Entry 4ELU (X-ray diffraction, 1.80 A resolution); this record covers chains A and C of the 3 polymer chains in the assembly.

Chain A:
Protein: DNA polymerase I, thermostable
Source organism: Thermus aquaticus
Notes: EC 2.7.7.7
UniProtKB: P19821 (DPO1_THEAQ); numbering as in UniProt (aligned over 293-832)
Chain sequence (540 residues; row label = number of the first residue in the row):
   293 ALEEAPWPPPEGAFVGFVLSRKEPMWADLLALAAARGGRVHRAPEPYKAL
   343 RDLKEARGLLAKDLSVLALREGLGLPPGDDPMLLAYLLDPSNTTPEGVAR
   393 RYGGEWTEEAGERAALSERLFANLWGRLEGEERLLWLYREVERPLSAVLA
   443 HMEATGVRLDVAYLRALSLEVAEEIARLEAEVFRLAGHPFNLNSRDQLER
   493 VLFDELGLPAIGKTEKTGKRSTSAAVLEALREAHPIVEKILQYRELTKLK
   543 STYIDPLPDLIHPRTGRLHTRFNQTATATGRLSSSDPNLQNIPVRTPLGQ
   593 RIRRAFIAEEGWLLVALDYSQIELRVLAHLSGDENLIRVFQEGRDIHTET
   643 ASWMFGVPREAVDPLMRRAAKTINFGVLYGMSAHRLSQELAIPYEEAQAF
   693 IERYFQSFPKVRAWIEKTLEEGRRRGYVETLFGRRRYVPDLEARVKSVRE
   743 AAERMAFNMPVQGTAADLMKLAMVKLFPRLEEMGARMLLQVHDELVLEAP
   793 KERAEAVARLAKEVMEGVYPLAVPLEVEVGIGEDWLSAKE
Unresolved in the structure: 293
Bound ions: Mg2+ site 1: Asp-610, Tyr-611, Asp-785 (together with 0R6); Mg2+ site 2: Asp-610, Asp-785 (together with 0R6)
Residues lining bound ligands: 0R6 (2'-deoxy-5-[(4-ethynylphenyl)ethynyl]cytidine 5'-(tetrahydrogen triphosphate)): Arg-573, Arg-587, Asp-610, Tyr-611, Ser-612, Gln-613, Ile-614, Glu-615, His-639, Arg-659, Arg-660, Lys-663, Thr-664, Phe-667, Asp-785
From the paper describing this entry:
  - binding site for 0R6: Arg-587

Chain C:
Molecule: 16-nt DNA strand
Sequence (16 nucleotides; each row starts with the number of its first residue):
   201 AAAGCGCGCCGTGGTC

How chain A and chain C interact:
Residue-residue contacts (58; chain A residue first):
  Asn-483(A) with DT212(C), hydrogen bond to the phosphate
  Asn-485(A) with DG211(C), phosphate contact; DT212(C), hydrogen bond to the phosphate
  Ser-486(A) with DT212(C), hydrogen bond to the phosphate; DG213(C), hydrogen bond to the phosphate
  Asp-488(A) with DG213(C), sugar contact
  Gln-489(A) with DG213(C), hydrogen bond to the phosphate
  Ile-503(A) with DA201(C), base contact
  Gly-504(A) with DA201(C), sugar contact
  Lys-505(A) with DA201(C), sugar contact
  Ser-513(A) with DA201(C), sugar contact
  Ser-515(A) with DA201(C), hydrogen bond to the phosphate
  Ala-517(A) with DA201(C), base contact; DA202(C), base contact
  Val-518(A) with DA201(C), base contact
  Ala-521(A) with DA201(C), base contact
  Ser-543(A) with DC210(C), sugar contact; DG211(C), phosphate contact
  Thr-544(A) with DC210(C), sugar contact
  Ala-568(A) with DG208(C), phosphate contact
  Thr-569(A) with DC207(C), phosphate contact
  Ala-570(A) with DG206(C), phosphate contact; DC207(C), hydrogen bond to the phosphate
  Thr-571(A) with DG206(C), sugar contact
  Arg-573(A) with DG206(C), hydrogen bond to the base
  Ser-575(A) with DC207(C), phosphate contact; DG208(C), hydrogen bond to the phosphate
  Ser-576(A) with DG208(C), sugar contact
  Ser-577(A) with DG208(C), phosphate contact; DC209(C), phosphate contact
  Asp-578(A) with DC209(C), hydrogen bond to the phosphate
  Asn-580(A) with DG208(C), hydrogen bond to the sugar; DC209(C), phosphate contact
  Phe-667(A) with DG204(C), base contact
  Gly-668(A) with DG204(C), base contact
  Tyr-671(A) with DG204(C), base contact
  Gly-672(A) with DA203(C), sugar contact; DG204(C), sugar contact
  Met-673(A) with DG204(C), hydrogen bond to the sugar
  Ser-674(A) with DA203(C), base contact; DG204(C), hydrogen bond to the phosphate
  His-676(A) with DA201(C), base contact; DA202(C), base contact
  Arg-677(A) with DA202(C), base contact; DG204(C), salt bridge to the phosphate
  Gln-680(A) with DA201(C), hydrogen bond to the base; DA202(C), base contact
  Glu-681(A) with DA202(C), base contact
  Arg-728(A) with DG206(C), salt bridge to the phosphate
  Glu-742(A) with DA203(C), base contact
  Arg-746(A) with DA203(C), hydrogen bond to the sugar; DG204(C), hydrogen bond to the phosphate; DC205(C), salt bridge to the phosphate
  Met-747(A) with DC205(C), phosphate contact; DG206(C), phosphate contact
  Asn-750(A) with DC205(C), sugar contact
  Gln-754(A) with DC205(C), hydrogen bond to the base; DG206(C), hydrogen bond to the sugar
Also at the interface, not in a pair above, chain A (48 interface residues in all): Lys-540, Pro-548, Asn-565, Pro-579, Asn-583, Thr-664, His-784

Summary:
Chain A and chain C form an interface of 48 and 13 residues respectively, with 18 hydrogen bonds and 3 salt
bridges. Polar contacts include Arg-573(A)/DG206(C), Gln-680(A)/DA201(C) and Gln-754(A)/DC205(C). Chain A
binds compound 0R6. The Mg2+ site 1 is built by Asp-610(A), Tyr-611(A) and Asp-785(A). From the paper: a
binding site for 0R6 at Arg-587(A).
Here chain A is DNA polymerase I, thermostable (Thermus aquaticus) and chain C is a 16-nt DNA strand. Entry
4ELU (Snapshot of the large fragment of DNA polymerase I from Thermus Aquaticus processing modified
pyrimidines) was determined by X-ray diffraction, deposited together with 4ELT.
